7TGH - chains S2 and S3 of the 91 polymer chains in the assembly; structure by electron microscopy, 2.60 A resolution.

Chain S2:
Molecule: NADH dehydrogenase subunit 7
Organism: Tetrahymena thermophila
Notes: EC 1.6.5.3
Reference sequence: Q951B1 (Q951B1_TETTH); residue numbers follow UniProt; this construct covers 1-442
Amino-acid sequence (442 residues; numbered 1 to 442; the number before each row is that of its first residue):
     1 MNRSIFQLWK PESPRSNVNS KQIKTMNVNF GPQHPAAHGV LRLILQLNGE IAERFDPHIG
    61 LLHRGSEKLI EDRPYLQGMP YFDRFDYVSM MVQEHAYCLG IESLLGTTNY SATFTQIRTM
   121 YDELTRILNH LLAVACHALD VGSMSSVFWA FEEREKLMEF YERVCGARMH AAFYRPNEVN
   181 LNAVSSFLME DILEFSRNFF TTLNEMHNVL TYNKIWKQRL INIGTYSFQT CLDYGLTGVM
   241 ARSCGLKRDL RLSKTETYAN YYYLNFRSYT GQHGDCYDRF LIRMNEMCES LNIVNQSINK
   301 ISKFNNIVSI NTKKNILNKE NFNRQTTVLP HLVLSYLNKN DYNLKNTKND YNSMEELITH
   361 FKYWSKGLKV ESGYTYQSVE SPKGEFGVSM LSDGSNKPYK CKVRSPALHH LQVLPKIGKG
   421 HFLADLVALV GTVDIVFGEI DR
Cystine bridges: Cys-231/Cys-244

Chain S3:
Molecule: NADH dehydrogenase subunit 9
Organism: Tetrahymena thermophila
Notes: EC 1.6.5.3
Reference sequence: Q950Z4 (Q950Z4_TETTH); residues 1-198 here = UniProt positions 1-198
Amino-acid sequence (198 residues; row label = number of the first residue in the row):
     1 MQNKYMQPIQ LFIVFEKLNS KMWISKKLNS NHSIALIPSN WFYSINLFLK RELLFSNITL
    61 IENSAIDTIS YNLETNQNDL DKTNIENYFF KNKMLVFYNY YNYFLKSKLT LFIILNNLNK
   121 SIDSIDRIFA NANWLERETS EMYGINYKWK IDTRKLLLDY SKIENPMLKE FQSEGTQDAF
   181 YNIFENQVVV LKNETVEL

Chain S2 / chain S3 interface:
Contacting residue pairs - 88 pairs, chain S2 then chain S3:
  Arg-42(S2) with Tyr-160(S3), hydrogen bond
  Asp-56(S2) with Arg-154(S3), salt bridge
  His-58(S2) with Tyr-160(S3)
  Ile-59(S2) with Trp-134(S3), hydrophobic; Leu-156(S3); Leu-157(S3), hydrophobic
  Gly-60(S2) with Leu-157(S3)
  His-63(S2) with Leu-157(S3)
  Lys-68(S2) with Pro-166(S3), hydrogen bond (side chain-backbone); Leu-168(S3), hydrogen bond (side chain-backbone); Phe-171(S3), hydrogen bond (side chain-backbone); Ser-173(S3)
  Glu-71(S2) with Met-167(S3); Lys-169(S3), salt bridge
  Ser-103(S2) with Lys-27(S3)
  Leu-232(S2) with Asn-57(S3); Thr-59(S3), hydrogen bond (backbone-side chain); Tyr-103(S3), hydrophobic; Asn-131(S3)
  Asp-233(S2) with Lys-50(S3), salt bridge; Ala-130(S3); Asn-131(S3), hydrogen bond (backbone-side chain)
  Tyr-234(S2) with Ala-130(S3); Asn-131(S3)
  Gly-235(S2) with Thr-59(S3); Asn-131(S3), hydrogen bond (backbone-side chain)
  Leu-246(S2) with Tyr-103(S3), hydrophobic
  Arg-248(S2) with Tyr-101(S3), hydrogen bond
  Lys-254(S2) with Gln-2(S3); Asn-3(S3)
  Thr-255(S2) with Asn-3(S3); Asn-29(S3); Ser-30(S3); Asn-31(S3)
  Glu-256(S2) with Asn-31(S3), hydrogen bond; Tyr-101(S3); Lys-108(S3), salt bridge
  Lys-369(S2) with Thr-75(S3)
  Glu-371(S2) with Lys-27(S3), salt bridge
  Gly-373(S2) with Glu-86(S3)
  Tyr-374(S2) with Leu-28(S3); Ile-34(S3), hydrophobic; Glu-86(S3)
  Thr-375(S2) with Lys-27(S3), hydrogen bond (side chain-backbone); Leu-28(S3)
  Tyr-376(S2) with Leu-28(S3); His-32(S3); Ile-61(S3); Asn-99(S3)
  Gln-377(S2) with Lys-27(S3)
  Ser-378(S2) with Lys-108(S3)
  Ser-389(S2) with Phe-97(S3)
  Leu-391(S2) with Tyr-71(S3), hydrophobic; Phe-89(S3), hydrophobic
  Ser-392(S2) with Tyr-71(S3)
  Asp-393(S2) with Tyr-71(S3); Asn-72(S3); Leu-73(S3); Glu-74(S3), hydrogen bond (backbone-backbone)
  Gly-394(S2) with Glu-74(S3); Thr-75(S3), hydrogen bond (backbone-side chain)
  Ser-395(S2) with Glu-74(S3)
  Tyr-399(S2) with Asp-67(S3), hydrogen bond (side chain-backbone); Ser-70(S3); Tyr-71(S3), hydrogen bond (side chain-backbone); Lys-169(S3), hydrogen bond (backbone-side chain)
  Lys-400(S2) with Ser-64(S3), hydrogen bond; Ala-65(S3), hydrogen bond (side chain-backbone); Ile-66(S3); Phe-97(S3); Tyr-143(S3), hydrogen bond
  Lys-402(S2) with Glu-62(S3); Ser-64(S3); Glu-138(S3), salt bridge
  Arg-404(S2) with Ile-61(S3), hydrogen bond (side chain-backbone); Glu-62(S3)
  Leu-408(S2) with Trp-134(S3), hydrophobic; Leu-135(S3), hydrophobic
  His-409(S2) with Ile-61(S3); Asn-131(S3), hydrogen bond; Leu-135(S3)
  Leu-411(S2) with Trp-134(S3), hydrophobic
  Gln-412(S2) with Ala-130(S3); Asn-131(S3), hydrogen bond (side chain-backbone); Asn-133(S3); Trp-134(S3), hydrogen bond (side chain-backbone)
  Asp-441(S2) with Leu-157(S3)
  Arg-442(S2) with Glu-138(S3), salt bridge
Also at the interface, not in a pair above, chain S2 (48 interface residues in all): Pro-57, Asp-72, Leu-104, Ser-372, Glu-385, Val-403
Also at the interface, not in a pair above, chain S3 (57 interface residues in all): Ile-58, Leu-60, Thr-68, Asn-76, Thr-110, Phe-112, Phe-129, Met-142, Gln-172

Summary:
48 residues of chain S2 face 57 of chain S3 across their interface; the contacts include 22 hydrogen bonds and
7 salt bridges. Among the polar pairs are Asp-56(S2)/Arg-154(S3), Glu-71(S2)/Lys-169(S3) and
Asp-233(S2)/Lys-50(S3).
Here chain S2 is NADH dehydrogenase subunit 7 and chain S3 is NADH dehydrogenase subunit 9, both from
Tetrahymena thermophila. Entry 7TGH (Cryo-EM structure of respiratory super-complex CI+III2 from Tetrahymena
thermophila) was determined by electron microscopy, deposited together with 7W5Z.
